Entry 8GIT (X-ray diffraction, 2.72 A resolution); this record covers chains A and E of the 6 polymer chains in the assembly.

[Chain A]
Molecule: Cyclic GMP-AMP synthase
From: Mus musculus
Notes: EC 2.7.7.86; fragment: catalytic domain, residues 147-507
UniProt: Q8C6L5 (CGAS_MOUSE); numbering as in UniProt (aligned over 147-507)
Sequence (364 residues; numbered 144 to 507; the number before each row is that of its first residue):
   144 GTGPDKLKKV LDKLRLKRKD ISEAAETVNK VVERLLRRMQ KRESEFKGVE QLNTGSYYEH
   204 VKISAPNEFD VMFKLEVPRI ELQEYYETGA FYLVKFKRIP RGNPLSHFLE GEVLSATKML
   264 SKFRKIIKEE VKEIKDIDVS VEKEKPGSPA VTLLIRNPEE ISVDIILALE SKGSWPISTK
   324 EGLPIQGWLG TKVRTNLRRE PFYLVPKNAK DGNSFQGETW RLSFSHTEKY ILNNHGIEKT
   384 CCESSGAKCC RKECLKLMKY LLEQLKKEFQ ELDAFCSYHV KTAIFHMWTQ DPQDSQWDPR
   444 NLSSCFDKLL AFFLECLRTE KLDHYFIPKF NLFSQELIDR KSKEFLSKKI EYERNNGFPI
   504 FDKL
Disordered / not traced: 144-147, 243-245, 507
Construct notes: expression tag (144-146)
Bound ions: Mn2+ site 1: Glu211, Asp213, Asp307 (together with ATP); Mn2+ site 2: Glu211, Asp213 (together with ATP); Zn2+: His378, Cys384, Cys385, Cys392
Ligand contacts: ATP (adenosine-5'-triphosphate): Gly198, Ser199, Glu202, Lys205, Glu211, Asp213, Asp307, Arg364, Ser368, Glu371, Lys402, Glu406, Ser420, Tyr421, Lys424, His467
Reported in the primary citation:
  - mutagenesis - E211Q/D213N: abolished catalytic activity
  - specificity-determining residues: His467 (proposed by the authors, not directly observed)
  - mutagenesis - R364A (33-fold), H467A: decreased catalytic activity on ATP/GTP
  - mutagenesis - H467A (2-fold): increased catalytic activity on GTP/GTP
  - specificity-determining residues: Ile309, Arg364
  - mutagenesis - R364A (10-fold): decreased catalytic activity on GTP/GTP
  - mutagenesis - R364A (4-fold): increased catalytic activity on ATP/ATP

[Chain E]
Molecule: Palindromic DNA18
Sequence (18 nucleotides; numbered 1 to 18; the number before each row is that of its first residue):
     1 ATCTGTACAT GTACAGAT

[Interface between chain A and chain E]
Residue-residue contacts - 13 pairs, chain A then chain E:
  Arg158(A) - DG16(E)  salt bridge to the phosphate
  Leu159(A) - DG16(E)  sugar contact
  Lys160(A) - DG16(E)  phosphate contact
  Lys160(A) - DA17(E)  phosphate contact
  Arg161(A) - DA15(E)  base contact
  Arg161(A) - DG16(E)  hydrogen bond to the phosphate
  Arg161(A) - DA17(E)  hydrogen bond to the phosphate
  Arg180(A) - DA7(E)  salt bridge to the phosphate
  His203(A) - DC14(E)  phosphate contact
  His203(A) - DA15(E)  salt bridge to the phosphate
  Glu386(A) - DC14(E)  phosphate contact
  Lys395(A) - DA15(E)  salt bridge to the phosphate
  Lys399(A) - DG16(E)  salt bridge to the phosphate
Interface residues without a listed pair, chain A (11 interface residues in all): Cys385, Ser387

[Overview]
The interface between chain A and chain E involves 11 residues on one side and 5 on the other; the contacts
include 2 hydrogen bonds and 5 salt bridges. Among the polar pairs are Arg161(A)-DG16(E), Arg161(A)-DA17(E)
and Arg158(A)-DG16(E). The paper reports that R364A and H467A of chain A reduce catalytic activity on ATP/GTP;
specificity determinants His467(A), Ile309(A) and Arg364(A).
Here chain A is Cyclic GMP-AMP synthase (Mus musculus) and chain E is Palindromic DNA18. Entry 8GIT (Structure
of Ternary Complex of mouse cGAS with dsDNA and Bound ATP: with 10mM Mg2+ and ...) was determined by X-ray
diffraction (same publication as 7UUX, 7UXW, 7UYQ, 7UYZ, 7UZR, 7V0W and 14 further entries).
